9QR3 - chains C and D of the 6 polymer chains in the assembly; structure by X-ray diffraction, 1.34 A resolution.

== Chain C ==
Molecule: Gamma subunit of the Methyl-coenzyme M reductase from ANME-2c
From: Candidatus Methanogasteraceae archaeon
Notes: EC 2.8.4.1
Amino-acid sequence (265 residues; each row starts with the number of its first residue):
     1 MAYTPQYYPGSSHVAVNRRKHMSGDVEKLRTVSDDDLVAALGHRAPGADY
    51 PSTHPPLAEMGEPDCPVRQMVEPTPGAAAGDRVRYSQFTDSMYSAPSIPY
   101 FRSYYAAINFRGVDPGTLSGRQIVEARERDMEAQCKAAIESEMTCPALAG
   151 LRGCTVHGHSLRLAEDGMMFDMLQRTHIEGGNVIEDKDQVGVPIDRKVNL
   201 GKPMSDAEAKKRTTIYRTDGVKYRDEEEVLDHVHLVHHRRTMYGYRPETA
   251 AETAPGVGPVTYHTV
Not modelled in the structure: 1
Ligand contacts: factor 430 (F43): Leu-118, Ser-119, Gly-120, Arg-121, Cys-154, Thr-155, Val-156, His-157, Gly-158, His-159, Ser-160

== Chain D ==
Molecule: Alpha subunit of the Methyl-coenzyme M reductase from ANME-2c
From: Candidatus Methanogasteraceae archaeon
Notes: EC 2.8.4.1
Amino-acid sequence (561 residues; numbered 1 to 561; the number before each row is that of its first residue):
     1 MAYKYPSEKLFVEALKSKFAGLDLSDQKVKYVRAGYLQNARKREFQAAGE
    51 RVAEQRGMQQYDVNVHLGGMTLGQRQLVPYKLSTRPDIVEGDDLHYVNNP
   101 AMQQMWDDMKRTIIVGMDLAHETLEKRLGKEVTPESIAGYMEAVNHTMPG
   151 AAIVQEHMVETHPGLVDDCYVKMFTGDDELADEIDSQYVININDLFDKEG
   201 QNEKLKAAIGKTTWQAVHIPTIVVRCCDGGNTSRWSAMQIGMSFIAAYNM
   251 CAGEAAVADLAFAAKHAAAVQMAEMLPARRARSPNEPGGLSFGYCADMVQ
   301 TLRVKPEDPVWYTLEVVACGTMLYDQIWLGSYMSGGVGFTQYATAAYTND
   351 VLDDFTYYGYDYALNKYGDDGTAPNDLATATDLATEVTLNGMECYEDYPT
   401 LLEDHFGGSXRAGILAAASACTTGIATGNSQVALSAXYMSMYVHKEGWGR
   451 LGFFGYDLQXQCGATNVCSYQGDEGCCLELRGANYPNYAMNVGHQGEYAG
   501 FTGSAHAGAHDAYCCNPLIKVCFADPSLVFDFSYIRKEYAKGAMRTFRPA
   551 GERSLVIPAGV
Not modelled in the structure: 1
Modified / non-standard residues: His-266 (N1-methylated histidine; MHS); Arg-280 (5-methyl-arginine; AGM); MGN (2-methyl-glutamine) at position 410, TRX (6-hydroxytryptophan) at position 437, DYA (didehydroaspartate) at position 460; Gly-455 (thioglycin; GL3); Cys-462 (S-methylcysteine; SMC)
Bound ions: factor 430 Ni: Gln-155 (together with 1-thioethanesulfonic acid); K+: Val-224, Arg-225, Cys-227 (shared with 3 residues of chain A); Na+: Ser-554 (shared with 1 residue of chain J)
Ligand contacts:
  - 1-thioethanesulfonic acid (COM): Tyr-342, Phe-453, Phe-454, Gly-455
  - factor 430 (F43), molecule 1: Ala-151, Ala-152, Ile-153, Val-154, Gln-155, Met-158, Val-159, Met-238, Gln-239, Met-242, Ile-245, Ala-252, Gly-253
  - factor 430 (F43), molecule 2: Gly-335, Gly-336, Val-337, Gly-338, Phe-339, Thr-340, Gln-341, Tyr-342, Phe-406, Gly-407, MGN_410, Gly-452, Phe-453
  - Coenzyme B (TP7), molecule 1: Arg-234, Lys-265, His-266
  - Coenzyme B (TP7), molecule 2: Arg-279, Arg-280, Leu-329, Met-333, Ser-334, Phe-339, Phe-453, Ala-489, Met-490, Asn-491, Val-492

== Interface between chain C and chain D ==
Contacting residue pairs - 23 pairs, chain C then chain D:
  Thr-53(C) / Lys-126(D)  hydrogen bond (backbone-side chain)
  Arg-82(C) / Arg-127(D)
  Arg-82(C) / Leu-128(D)  hydrogen bond (side chain-backbone)
  Arg-84(C) / Leu-128(D)
  Arg-84(C) / Glu-254(D)  salt bridge
  Tyr-85(C) / Cys-251(D)  hydrophobic
  Tyr-85(C) / Glu-254(D)
  Gln-87(C) / Cys-251(D)
  Arg-121(C) / Ala-252(D)  hydrogen bond (side chain-backbone)
  Arg-121(C) / Gly-253(D)  hydrogen bond (side chain-backbone)
  Ile-123(C) / Cys-251(D)  hydrophobic
  Glu-125(C) / Glu-254(D)
  Glu-125(C) / Ala-255(D)  hydrogen bond (side chain-backbone)
  Gly-153(C) / Cys-251(D)
  Gly-153(C) / Ala-252(D)  hydrogen bond (backbone-backbone)
  Cys-154(C) / Ala-252(D)  hydrophobic
  Thr-155(C) / Val-154(D)  hydrogen bond (side chain-backbone)
  His-157(C) / Glu-156(D)
  Phe-170(C) / Glu-156(D)
  Met-172(C) / Glu-156(D)
  Val-190(C) / Asn-249(D)
  Val-190(C) / Met-250(D)
  Val-192(C) / Asn-249(D)
Other interface residues (no listed pair), chain C (17 interface residues in all): Val-83
Other interface residues (no listed pair), chain D (15 interface residues in all): Gly-129, Gln-155, His-157

== Summary ==
17 residues of chain C face 15 of chain D across their interface; the contacts include 7 hydrogen bonds and 1
salt bridge. Among the polar pairs are Arg-84(C)/Glu-254(D), Thr-53(C)/Lys-126(D) and Arg-82(C)/Leu-128(D).
One factor 430 molecule is bound between chain C and chain D.
Here chain C is Gamma subunit of the Methyl-coenzyme M reductase from ANME-2c and chain D is Alpha subunit of
the Methyl-coenzyme M reductase from ANME-2c, both from Candidatus Methanogasteraceae archaeon. Entry 9QR3
(Methyl-coenzyme M reductase of an ANME-2c from a microbial enrichment) was determined by X-ray diffraction
(same publication as 9QQT, 9QM5 and 9QR1).
